3SL6 - chain A; structure by X-ray diffraction, 2.44 A resolution.

[Chain A]
Molecule: cAMP-specific 3', 5'-cyclic phosphodiesterase 4D
Organism: Homo sapiens
Notes: EC 3.1.4.17; fragment: Catalytic domain
Reference sequence: Q08499 (PDE4D_HUMAN); residues 79-439 here correspond to UniProt positions 381-741 (UniProt number = residue number + 302)
Chain sequence (361 residues; numbered 79 to 439; the number before each row is that of its first residue):
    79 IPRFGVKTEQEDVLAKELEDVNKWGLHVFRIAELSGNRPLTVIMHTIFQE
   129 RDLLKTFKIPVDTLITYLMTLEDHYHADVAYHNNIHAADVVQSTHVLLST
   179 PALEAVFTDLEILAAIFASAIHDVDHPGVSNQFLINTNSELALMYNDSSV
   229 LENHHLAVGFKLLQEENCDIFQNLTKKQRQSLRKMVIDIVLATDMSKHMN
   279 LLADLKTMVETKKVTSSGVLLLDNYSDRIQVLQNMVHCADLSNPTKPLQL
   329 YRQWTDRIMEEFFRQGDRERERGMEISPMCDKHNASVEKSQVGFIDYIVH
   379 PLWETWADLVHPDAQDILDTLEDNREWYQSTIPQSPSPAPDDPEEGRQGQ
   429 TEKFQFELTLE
Disordered / not traced: 79-83, 411-439
Ion coordination: Zn2+ site 1: His164, His200, Asp201, Asp318; Zn2+ site 2 near Asp201 (its only coordinating residue here)
Residues lining bound ligands: 12c (JN8; cyclopentyl 6-(ethylcarbamoyl)-2-[(thiophen-2-ylacetyl)amino]-4,5,6,7-tetrahydrothieno[2,3-c]pyridine-3-carboxylate): Tyr159, Met273, Asp318, Leu319, Asn321, Pro322, Tyr329, Trp332, Thr333, Ile336, Met337, Phe340, Met357, Ser368, Gln369, Phe372, Ile376
UniProt features mapped onto this chain:
  - active site: His160 (Proton donor)
  - binding site (3',5'-cyclic AMP): His160, Gln369, Phe372
  - binding site (AMP): His160, Asp201, Asp318, Asn321, Gln369, Phe372
  - binding site (Zn(2+)): His164, His200, Asp201, Asp318
  - binding site (Mg(2+)): Asp201
  - binding site (Mn(2+)): Asp201
  - cross-link: Lys85 (Glycyl lysine isopeptide (Lys-Gly) (interchain with G-Cter in SUMO))

[In short]
Bound to chain A: 12c. His164, His200, Asp201 and Asp318 coordinate Zn2+ site 1. UniProt lists active-site
residue His160, 3 residues binding 3',5'-cyclic AMP, 6 AMP-binding residues and 4 Zn2+-binding residues.
Chain A is cAMP-specific 3', 5'-cyclic phosphodiesterase 4D (Homo sapiens); the structure, Crystal structure
of the catalytic domain of PDE4D2 with compound 12c, was determined by X-ray diffraction, deposited together
with 3SL3, 3SL4, 3SL5 and 3SL8.
